Entry 6OFE (electron microscopy, 3.61 A resolution); this record covers chains P and A of the 20 polymer chains in the assembly.

# Chain P (and A)
Name: Protein PrgI
From: Salmonella typhimurium (strain SL1344)
Notes: chain A of this document is another copy of the same molecule, construct and numbering; everything in this record applies to it too
UniProtKB: A0A0H3NF82 (A0A0H3NF82_SALTS); residues 1-80 here = UniProt positions 1-80
Amino-acid sequence (83 residues; numbered -2 to 80; the number before each row is that of its first residue; numbers below 1 keep their minus sign (Gly-2 is residue -2)):
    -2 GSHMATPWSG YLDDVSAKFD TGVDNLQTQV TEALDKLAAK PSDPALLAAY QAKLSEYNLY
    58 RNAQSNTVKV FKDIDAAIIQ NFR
Unresolved in the structure: -2 to 2
Construct notes: expression tag (-2 to 0); engineered mutation Ala49 (Ser in A0A0H3NF82)
Reported in the primary citation:
  - mutagenesis - D10A, D11A, V20A, E53A, N55A, R58A, N63A, N78A: unchanged binding to SipD
  - mutagenesis - L31A, L56A: abolished binding to SipD
  - mutagenesis - Q77M, R80E: decreased signaling in response to SipB
  - mutagenesis - K66E, D70K: decreased localization to needle filaments
  - mutagenesis - K66E, D70K: abolished growth in response to invasion of cultured epithelial cells
  - mutagenesis - V65A: abolished stability
  - mutagenesis - R80K: increased signaling

# Interface between chain P and chain A
Pairs across the interface (18):
  Ala36(P) with Trp5(A), hydrogen bond (backbone-side chain)
  Lys37(P) with Gly7(A); Tyr8(A); Asp11(A), salt bridge
  Pro38(P) with Trp5(A)
  Ser39(P) with Tyr8(A); Asp72(A)
  Asp40(P) with Tyr8(A)
  Pro41(P) with Tyr8(A); Asp72(A)
  Leu44(P) with Asp72(A); Ile75(A), hydrophobic; Ile76(A), hydrophobic; Phe79(A)
  Tyr47(P) with Phe79(A), hydrophobic
  Gln48(P) with Ile75(A); Asn78(A), hydrogen bond (side chain-backbone); Phe79(A)
Interface residues without a listed pair, chain P (10 interface residues in all): Ala45
Interface residues without a listed pair, chain A (12 interface residues in all): Ser6, Leu9, Ile71

# Summary
Chain P and chain A form an interface of 10 and 12 residues respectively, with 2 hydrogen bonds and 1 salt
bridge. Among the polar pairs are Lys37(P)-Asp11(A), Ala36(P)-Trp5(A) and Gln48(P)-Asn78(A). From the paper:
L31A and L56A of chain P abolish binding to SipD; Q77M and R80E of chain P reduce signaling in response to
SipB; 16 substitutions were tested in all.
Both chains are Protein PrgI (Salmonella typhimurium (strain SL1344)). Entry 6OFE (Helical reconstruction of
Type III Secretion System Needle filament mutant-PrgI S49A) was determined by electron microscopy (same
publication as 6OFF, 6OFG and 6OFH).
